Entry 7SQN (X-ray diffraction, 2.25 A resolution); this record covers chain A.

== Chain A ==
Protein: Bifunctional protein PutA
Source organism: Escherichia coli
Notes: EC 1.5.5.2, 1.2.1.88
UniProt: A0A383H020 (A0A383H020_ECOLX); numbering as in UniProt (aligned over 86-630)
Sequence (551 residues; each row starts with the number of its first residue):
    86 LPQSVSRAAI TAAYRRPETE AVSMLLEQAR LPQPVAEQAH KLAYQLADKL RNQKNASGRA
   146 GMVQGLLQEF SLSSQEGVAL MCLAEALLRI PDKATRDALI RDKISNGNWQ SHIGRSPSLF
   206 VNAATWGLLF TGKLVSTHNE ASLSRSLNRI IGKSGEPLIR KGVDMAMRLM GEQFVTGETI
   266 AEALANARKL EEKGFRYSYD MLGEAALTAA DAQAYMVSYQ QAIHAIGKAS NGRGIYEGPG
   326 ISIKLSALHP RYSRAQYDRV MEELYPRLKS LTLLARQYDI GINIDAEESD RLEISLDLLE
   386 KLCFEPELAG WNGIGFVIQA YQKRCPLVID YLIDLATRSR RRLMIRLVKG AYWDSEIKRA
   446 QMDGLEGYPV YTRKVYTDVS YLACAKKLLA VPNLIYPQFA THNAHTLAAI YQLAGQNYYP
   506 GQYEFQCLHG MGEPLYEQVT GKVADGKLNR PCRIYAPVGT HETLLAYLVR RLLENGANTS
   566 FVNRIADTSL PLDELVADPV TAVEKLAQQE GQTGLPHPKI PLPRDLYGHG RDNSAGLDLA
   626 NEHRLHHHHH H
Disordered / not traced: 86-87, 194-203, 216-225, 611-636
Sequence notes: expression tag (631-636)
Small-molecule neighbours:
  - (2S)-oxetane-2-carboxylic acid (A8G): K329, D370, A436, Y437, L513, Y540, Y552, R555, R556
  - FAD (flavin-adenine dinucleotide): D370, A371, V402, Q404, Y406, R431, V433, K434, G435, A436, Y437, W438, Y456, T457, R458, K459, T462, D463, A485, T486, H487, N488, Q511, C512, L513, Y540, R556, E559, T564, S565, F566
Reported in the primary citation:
  - binding site for (2S)-oxetane-2-carboxylic acid: K329, L513, Y540, Y552, R555, R556
  - conformationally variable residues: Y540

== In short ==
Chain A binds flavin-adenine dinucleotide and (2S)-oxetane-2-carboxylic acid. The paper reports a binding site
for (2S)-oxetane-2-carboxylic acid at K329, L513 and Y540 among others; conformational variability at Y540.
Chain A is Bifunctional protein PutA (Escherichia coli); the structure, Structure of the E. coli PutA proline
dehydrogenase domain (residues 86-630) complexed with (2S)-oxetane-2-carboxylic acid, was determined by X-ray
diffraction (same publication as 7MWT, 7MWU and 7MWV).
